7P91 - chains a and B of the 6 polymer chains in the assembly; structure by electron microscopy, 2.80 A resolution.

# Chain a
Protein: Fe-hydrogenase, subunit alpha
From: Thermotoga maritima (strain ATCC 43589 / DSM 3109 / JCM 10099 / NBRC 100826 / MSB8)
Notes: EC 1.12.1.4
UniProtKB: G4FFG1 (G4FFG1_THEMA); residues 1-645 here = UniProt positions 1-645
Sequence (645 residues; row label = number of the first residue in the row):
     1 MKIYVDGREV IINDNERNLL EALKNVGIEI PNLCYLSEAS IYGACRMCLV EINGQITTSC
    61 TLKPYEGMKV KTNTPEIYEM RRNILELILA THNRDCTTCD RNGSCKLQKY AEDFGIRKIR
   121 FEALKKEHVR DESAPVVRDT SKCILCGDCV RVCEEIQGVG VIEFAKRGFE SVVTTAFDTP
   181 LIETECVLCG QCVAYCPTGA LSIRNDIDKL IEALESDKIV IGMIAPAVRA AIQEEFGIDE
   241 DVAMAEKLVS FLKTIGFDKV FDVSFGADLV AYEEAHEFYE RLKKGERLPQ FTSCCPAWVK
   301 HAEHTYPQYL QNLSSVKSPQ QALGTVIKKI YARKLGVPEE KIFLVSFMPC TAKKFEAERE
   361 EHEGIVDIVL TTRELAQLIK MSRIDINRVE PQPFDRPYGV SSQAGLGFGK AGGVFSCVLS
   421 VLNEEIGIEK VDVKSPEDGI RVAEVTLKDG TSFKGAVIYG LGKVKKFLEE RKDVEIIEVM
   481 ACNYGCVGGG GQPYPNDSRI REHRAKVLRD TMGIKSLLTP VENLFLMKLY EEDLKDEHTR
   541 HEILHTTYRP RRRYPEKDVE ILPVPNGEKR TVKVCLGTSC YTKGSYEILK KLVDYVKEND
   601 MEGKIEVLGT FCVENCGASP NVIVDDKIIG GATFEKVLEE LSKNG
Disordered / not traced: 643-645
Metal / ion sites: 2Fe-2S cluster Fe site 1: Cys34, Cys45, Cys48, Cys60; 4Fe-4S cluster Fe site 1: His92, Cys96, Cys99, Cys105; 4Fe-4S cluster Fe site 2: Cys143, Cys146, Cys149, Cys196; 4Fe-4S cluster Fe site 3: Cys153, Cys186, Cys189, Cys192; 4Fe-4S cluster Fe site 4: Cys295, Cys350, Cys482, Cys486; 2Fe-2S cluster Fe site 2: Cys575, Cys580, Cys612, Cys616
Ligand contacts:
  - 2Fe-2S cluster (FES), molecule 1: Leu20, Asn32, Cys34, Tyr42, Gly43, Ala44, Cys45, Arg46, Met47, Cys48, Thr58, Cys60
  - 2Fe-2S cluster (FES), molecule 2: Cys575, Gly577, Thr578, Ser579, Cys580, Cys612, Val613, Glu614, Asn615, Cys616, Asn621
  - 4Fe-4S cluster (SF4), molecule 1: His92, Asn93, Asp95, Cys96, Cys99, Arg101, Asn102, Cys105, Leu107, Gln108, Lys142, Thr198, Gly199
  - 4Fe-4S cluster (SF4), molecule 2: Val136, Cys153, Gln157, Val159, Val161, Ile162, Leu181, Cys186, Val187, Leu188, Cys189, Gly190, Gln191, Cys192
  - 4Fe-4S cluster (SF4), molecule 3: Cys143, Ile144, Leu145, Cys146, Gly147, Asp148, Cys149, Val173, Cys196, Pro197, Thr198, Ala200, Leu201
  - 4Fe-4S cluster (SF4), molecule 4: Cys189, Cys294, Cys295, Pro296, Ala297, Pro349, Cys350, Ala352, Lys353, Met480, Ala481, Cys482, Gly485, Cys486, Gly489

# Chain B
Protein: Fe-hydrogenase, subunit beta
From: Thermotoga maritima (strain ATCC 43589 / DSM 3109 / JCM 10099 / NBRC 100826 / MSB8)
Notes: EC 1.12.1.4
UniProtKB: G4FFG0 (G4FFG0_THEMA); numbering as in UniProt (aligned over 1-626)
Sequence (626 residues; row label = number of the first residue in the row):
     1 MFKNAKEFVQ YANKLKTLRE KKLNGVSIYV CVGTGCTAKG ALKVYSAFEE ELKKRNLLGQ
    61 VTLEKIDDDK VTLNRTGCCG RCSSGPLVKI MPYRFFYSNV APEDVPEIVD RTVLKGEPIE
   121 RLFLTDPLTG EKVPRIEDTT LFKNQDFYIM EAIGESECDS IEDYIARSGY ESLVKALTSM
   181 TPEEIIETVK ASGLRGRGGG GFPTGLKWEF TRKAQGDIKF VVCNGDEGDP GAFMNRTLLE
   241 RDPHLVLEGM IIAGYAVGAQ KGYAYIRAEY PFAVKMFKKA IEDARKLGLL GENILGTGFS
   301 FDLEVKEGAG AFVCGEETAL LASIEGKRGM PRPKPPFPAQ SGLWGKPTLI NNVETYANIP
   361 RILRDGVENY RKRGTENSPG TKMFSVAGPL KATGIIEVEF GTTLRDIIYN ICGGFVEGEE
   421 FKAVQIGGPS GACLSEDFID MPLDYDTLKK ADAMVGSGGI VVITKKTCMV EVARFFLDFT
   481 KRESCGKCVP CREGTMQAYN ILEKFTHGKA TYEDLKTLEH LSKTIKTASL CGLGKTAPNP
   541 ILSTLKLFRE EYIAHIEGEC PSGMCTAFKK YVINPDICKG CGLCARSCPQ NAITGERGKP
   601 YTIDQEKCVK CGLCASKCPF KAIELV
Disordered / not traced: 59-69, 625-626
Metal / ion sites: 2Fe-2S cluster Fe: Cys31, Cys36, Cys78, Cys82; Zn2+: Cys468, His555, Cys560, Cys565; 4Fe-4S cluster Fe site 1: Cys485, Cys488, Cys491, Cys531; 4Fe-4S cluster Fe site 2: Cys578, Cys581, Cys584, Cys618; 4Fe-4S cluster Fe site 3: Cys588, Cys608, Cys611, Cys614
Ligand contacts:
  - 2Fe-2S cluster (FES): Cys31, Gly33, Thr34, Cys36, Cys78, Cys79, Gly80, Arg81, Cys82, Leu87
  - FMN (flavin mononucleotide): Gly196, Arg197, Gly198, Gly199, Lys207, Asn224, Asp226, Glu227, Gly228, Phe312, Gly315, Glu316, Glu317, Ile350, Asn351, Asn352, Thr355, Gly532, Leu533
  - 4Fe-4S cluster (SF4), molecule 1: Val313, Pro331, Ser484, Cys485, Gly486, Lys487, Cys488, Cys491, Arg492, Ser529, Leu530, Cys531, Leu533, Gly534
  - 4Fe-4S cluster (SF4), molecule 2: Tyr571, Ser587, Cys588, Gln590, Ala592, Ile603, Lys607, Cys608, Val609, Lys610, Cys611, Gly612, Leu613, Cys614
  - 4Fe-4S cluster (SF4), molecule 3: Ile573, Cys578, Gly580, Cys581, Gly582, Leu583, Cys584, Tyr601, Cys618, Pro619, Phe620, Ile623

# How chain a and chain B interact
Residue-residue contacts - 23 pairs, chain a then chain B:
  Glu212(a) - Lys516(B)  salt bridge
  Glu215(a) - His520(B)  salt bridge
  Glu215(a) - Lys523(B)  salt bridge
  Leu562(a) - Arg597(B)
  Leu562(a) - Gly598(B)
  Val564(a) - Arg597(B)
  Pro565(a) - Cys581(B)
  Pro565(a) - Pro619(B)  hydrophobic
  Pro565(a) - Phe620(B)  hydrophobic
  Glu568(a) - Arg586(B)
  Val596(a) - Arg597(B)
  Lys597(a) - Arg597(B)
  Lys597(a) - Lys599(B)
  Asp600(a) - Arg597(B)  salt bridge
  Met601(a) - Ala585(B)  hydrophobic
  Met601(a) - Thr594(B)
  Met601(a) - Tyr601(B)
  Glu602(a) - Gly582(B)
  Gly603(a) - Gly582(B)
  Gly603(a) - Leu583(B)
  Gly603(a) - Arg586(B)
  Lys604(a) - Arg586(B)
  Ile605(a) - Arg597(B)  hydrogen bond (backbone-side chain)
Also at the interface, not in a pair above, chain a (15 interface residues in all): Pro563
Also at the interface, not in a pair above, chain B (16 interface residues in all): Ile593

# In short
15 residues of chain a face 16 of chain B across their interface; the contacts include 1 hydrogen bond and 4
salt bridges. Polar pairs include Glu212(a)-Lys516(B), Glu215(a)-His520(B) and Glu215(a)-Lys523(B). Ligands of
chain a: 2Fe-2S cluster and 4 copies of 4Fe-4S cluster.
Chain a is Fe-hydrogenase, subunit alpha and chain B is Fe-hydrogenase, subunit beta, both from Thermotoga
maritima (strain ATCC 43589 / DSM 3109 / JCM 10099 / NBRC 100826 / MSB8); the structure, TmHydABC- T. maritima
bifurcating hydrogenase with bridge domain closed, was determined by electron microscopy, deposited together
with 7P5H, 7P8N and 7P92.
